Entry 1N06 (X-ray diffraction, 2.00 A resolution); this record covers chain A.

# Chain A
Molecule: PUTATIVE riboflavin kinase
From: Schizosaccharomyces pombe
Notes: EC 2.7.1.26
UniProtKB: O74866 (RIFK_SCHPO); residue numbers follow UniProt; this construct covers 1-163
Chain sequence (163 residues; numbered 1 to 163; the number before each row is that of its first residue):
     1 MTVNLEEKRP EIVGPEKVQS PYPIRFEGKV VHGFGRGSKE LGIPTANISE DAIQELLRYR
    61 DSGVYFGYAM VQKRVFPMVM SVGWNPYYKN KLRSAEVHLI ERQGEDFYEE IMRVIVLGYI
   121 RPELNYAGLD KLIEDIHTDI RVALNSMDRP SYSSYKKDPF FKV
Unresolved in the structure: 1-8, 163
Ligand contacts: ADP (adenosine-5'-diphosphate): Val30, Gly33, Gly35, Arg36, Gly37, Ser38, Lys39, Pro44, Thr45, Ala46, Asn47, Val97, His98, Leu99, Arg102, Asp106, Phe107, Tyr108
From the paper describing this entry:
  - binding site for ADP: Gly33 to Gly37, Arg36 to Leu41, Leu99, Asp106, Phe107, Tyr108
  - conformationally variable residues (order/disorder transition, side-chain flip): Gly83 to Arg93, Asp106, Tyr108
  - catalytic residues: Asn47, Glu96 (proposed by the authors, not directly observed)
  - mutagenesis - E96Q: decreased catalytic activity

# Summary
Chain A binds ADP. From the paper: catalytic residues Asn47 and Glu96; E96Q reduces catalytic activity.
Chain A is PUTATIVE riboflavin kinase (Schizosaccharomyces pombe); the structure, Crystal Structure of
Schizosaccharomyces pombe Riboflavin Kinase Reveals a Novel ATP and Riboflavin Binding Fold, was determined by
X-ray diffraction, deposited together with 1N05 and 1N08.
